PDB entry 8PTH | electron microscopy, 2.73 A resolution | chains A and D of the 5 polymer chains in the assembly

Chain A:
Molecule: Polymerase acidic protein (PA-like)
Source organism: Tilapia lake virus
UniProt: A0A142I7Z3 (A0A142I7Z3_9VIRU); numbering as in UniProt (aligned over 1-419)
Chain sequence (419 residues; numbered 1 to 419; the number before each row is that of its first residue):
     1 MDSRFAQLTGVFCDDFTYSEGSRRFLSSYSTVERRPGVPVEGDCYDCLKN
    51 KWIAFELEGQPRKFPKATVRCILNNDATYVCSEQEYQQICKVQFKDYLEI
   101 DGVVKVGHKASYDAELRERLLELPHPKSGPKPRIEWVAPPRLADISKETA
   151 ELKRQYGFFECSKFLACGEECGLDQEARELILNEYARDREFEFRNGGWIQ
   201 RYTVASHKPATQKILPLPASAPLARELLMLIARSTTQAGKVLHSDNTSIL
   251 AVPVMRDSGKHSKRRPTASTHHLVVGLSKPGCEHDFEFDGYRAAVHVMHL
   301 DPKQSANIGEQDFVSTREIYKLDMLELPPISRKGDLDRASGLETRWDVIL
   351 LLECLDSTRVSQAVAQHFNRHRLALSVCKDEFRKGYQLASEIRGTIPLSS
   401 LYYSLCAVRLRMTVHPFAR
Not modelled in the structure: 418-419
Metal / ion sites: Zn2+: Cys161, Cys282, His284, His296
Reported in the primary citation:
  - binding site for 3' vRNA end - vRNA loop (chain D): Gln175, Met229, Arg233, Thr236, Gln237, Asp245, Arg265, Thr267, His272
  - binding site for 3' vRNA end - vRNA loop: Thr270

Chain D:
Molecule: 3' vRNA end - vRNA loop
Sequence (40 nucleotides; each row starts with the number of its first residue):
     1 GCAAAUCUUUCUCACGUCCUGACUUGUGAGUAAAAUUUGG
Not modelled in the structure: 1-25, 32

Chain A / chain D interface:
Residue-residue contacts - 27 pairs, chain A then chain D:
  Gln175(A) with G40(D), hydrogen bond to the base
  Met229(A) with G39(D), base contact
  Arg233(A) with G39(D), hydrogen bond to the sugar; G40(D), sugar contact
  Thr235(A) with A35(D), base contact
  Thr236(A) with A35(D), base contact; U36(D), sugar contact
  Gln237(A) with U37(D), hydrogen bond to the phosphate; G39(D), hydrogen bond to the phosphate
  Lys240(A) with U36(D), hydrogen bond to the base
  His243(A) with G40(D), base contact
  Ser244(A) with G40(D), hydrogen bond to the base
  Asp245(A) with G40(D), hydrogen bond to the sugar
  Lys260(A) with U31(D), base contact
  His261(A) with A29(D), salt bridge to the phosphate; G30(D), salt bridge to the phosphate; U31(D), base contact
  Ser262(A) with U31(D), hydrogen bond to the base
  Arg264(A) with U31(D), base contact
  Arg265(A) with A34(D), hydrogen bond to the base; A35(D), sugar contact; U36(D), hydrogen bond to the base
  Pro266(A) with A35(D), base contact
  Thr267(A) with A35(D), hydrogen bond to the base
  Ala268(A) with A35(D), base contact
  Thr270(A) with A35(D), hydrogen bond to the base
  His272(A) with A35(D), hydrogen bond to the base
Also at the interface, not in a pair above, chain A (22 interface residues in all): Ala232, Ala238
Also at the interface, not in a pair above, chain D (10 interface residues in all): U38

Summary:
22 residues of chain A and 10 residues of chain D are in contact, with 13 hydrogen bonds and 2 salt bridges.
Among the polar pairs are Gln175(A)-G40(D), Lys240(A)-U36(D) and Ser244(A)-G40(D). The paper reports a binding
site for 3' vRNA end - vRNA loop (chain D) at Gln175(A), Met229(A) and Arg233(A) among others; a binding site
for 3' vRNA end - vRNA loop at Thr270(A).
Here chain A is Polymerase acidic protein (PA-like) (Tilapia lake virus) and chain D is 3' vRNA end - vRNA
loop. Entry 8PTH (Tilapia Lake Virus polymerase in vRNA pre-initiation state mode B (open core | partial
replicase conformation)) was determined by electron microscopy, deposited together with 8PSN, 8PSO, 8PSQ,
8PSS, 8PSU, 8PSX and 6 further entries.
